PDB entry 1HBO | X-ray diffraction, 1.78 A resolution | chains D and F of the 6 polymer chains in the assembly

Chain D:
Name: Methyl-coenzyme M reductase I alpha subunit
Source organism: Methanothermobacter thermautotrophicus
UniProtKB: P11558 (MCRA_METTM); residues 2-550 here correspond to UniProt positions 1-549 (UniProt number = residue number - 1)
Chain sequence (549 residues; each row starts with the number of its first residue):
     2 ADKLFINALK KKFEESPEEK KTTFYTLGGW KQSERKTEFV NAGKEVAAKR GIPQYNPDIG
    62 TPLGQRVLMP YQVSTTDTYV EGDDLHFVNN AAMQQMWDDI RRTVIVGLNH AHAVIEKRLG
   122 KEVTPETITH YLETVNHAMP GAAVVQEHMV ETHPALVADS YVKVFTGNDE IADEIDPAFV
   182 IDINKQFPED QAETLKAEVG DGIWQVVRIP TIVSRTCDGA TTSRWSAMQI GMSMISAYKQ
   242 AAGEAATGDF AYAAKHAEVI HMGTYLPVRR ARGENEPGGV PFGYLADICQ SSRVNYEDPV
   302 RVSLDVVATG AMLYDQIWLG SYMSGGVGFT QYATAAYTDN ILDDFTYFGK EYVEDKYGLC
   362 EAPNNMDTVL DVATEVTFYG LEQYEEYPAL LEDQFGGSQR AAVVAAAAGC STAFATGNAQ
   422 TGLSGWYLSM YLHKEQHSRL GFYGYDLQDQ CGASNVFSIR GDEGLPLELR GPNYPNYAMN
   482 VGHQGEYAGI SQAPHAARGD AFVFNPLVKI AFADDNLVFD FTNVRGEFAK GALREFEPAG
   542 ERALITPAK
Unresolved in the structure: 550
Sequence notes: modified residue (257, 271, 400, 445, 452)
Modified residues: His257 (n1-methylated histidine; MHS); Arg271 (5-methyl-arginine; AGM); Gln400 (2-methyl-glutamine; MGN); Gly445 (thioglycin; GL3); Cys452 (s-methylcysteine; SMC)
Curated features (UniProtKB/Swiss-Prot):
  - binding site (coenzyme B): Arg271
Metal / ion sites: Na+ site 1: Lys11, Phe14; Na+ site 2: Pro58, Ile60, Thr62; factor 430 Ni: Gln147 (together with 1-thioethanesulfonic acid)
Residues lining bound ligands:
  - 1-thioethanesulfonic acid (COM): Tyr333, Phe443, Tyr444, Gly445
  - factor 430 (F43), molecule 1: Ala143, Ala144, Val145, Val146, Gln147, Met150, Val151, Met229, Gln230, Met233, Ile236, Ala243
  - factor 430 (F43), molecule 2: Gly326, Gly327, Val328, Gly329, Phe330, Thr331, Gln332, Tyr333, Phe396, Gly397, Gly398, Gln400, Gly442, Phe443
  - Coenzyme B (TP7), molecule 1: Arg225, Lys256, His257
  - Coenzyme B (TP7), molecule 2: Arg270, Arg271, Leu320, Met324, Ser325, Phe330, Phe443, Ala479, Met480, Asn481, Val482
  - Zn2+ (ZN): Arg102, Ser215, Arg216, Thr217, Cys218

Chain F:
Name: Methyl-coenzyme M reductase I gamma subunit
Source organism: Methanothermobacter thermautotrophicus
UniProtKB: P11562 (MCRG_METTM); residues 2-249 here correspond to UniProt positions 1-248 (UniProt number = residue number - 1)
Chain sequence (248 residues; numbered 2 to 249; the number before each row is that of its first residue):
     2 AQYYPGTTKV AQNRRNFCNP EYELEKLREI SDEDVVKILG HRAPGEEYPS VHPPLEEMDE
    62 PEDAIREMVE PIDGAKAGDR VRYIQFTDSM YFAPAQPYVR SRAYLCRYRG ADAGTLSGRQ
   122 IIETRERDLE KISKELLETE FFDPARSGVR GKSVHGHSLR LDEDGMMFDM LRRQIYNKDT
   182 GRVEMVKNQI GDELDEPVDL GEPLDEETLM EKTTIYRVDG EAYRDDVEAV EIMQRIHVLR
   242 SQGGFNLE
Unresolved in the structure: 249
Metal / ion sites: Mg2+ near Glu30 (its only coordinating residue here)
Residues lining bound ligands: factor 430 (F43): Leu117, Ser118, Gly119, Arg120, Lys153, Ser154, Val155, His156, Gly157, His158

Interface between chain D and chain F:
Residue-residue contacts (107):
  Phe14(D) - Arg161(F)
  Glu16(D) - Arg161(F)  salt bridge
  Glu20(D) - Arg161(F)
  Lys21(D) - Tyr92(F)
  Lys21(D) - Arg161(F)
  Lys21(D) - Leu162(F)  hydrogen bond (backbone-backbone)
  Lys21(D) - Asp220(F)  salt bridge
  Lys22(D) - Leu162(F)
  Lys22(D) - Asp163(F)
  Lys22(D) - Glu164(F)  hydrogen bond (side chain-backbone)
  Thr23(D) - Arg161(F)
  Thr23(D) - Leu162(F)  hydrogen bond (backbone-backbone)
  Thr23(D) - Asp163(F)
  Thr23(D) - Glu164(F)
  Phe25(D) - Arg161(F)
  Phe25(D) - Phe169(F)  hydrophobic
  Tyr26(D) - Phe169(F)
  Tyr26(D) - Asp170(F)  hydrogen bond (side chain-backbone)
  Tyr26(D) - Arg173(F)
  Thr62(D) - Lys153(F)
  Thr62(D) - Ser154(F)
  Thr62(D) - Met171(F)
  Thr62(D) - Leu172(F)
  Pro63(D) - Met171(F)
  Leu64(D) - Met171(F)
  Gln66(D) - Phe169(F)
  Gln66(D) - Met171(F)
  Arg67(D) - His156(F)  hydrogen bond
  Arg67(D) - Leu160(F)
  Arg67(D) - Phe169(F)
  Met367(D) - His238(F)
  Met367(D) - Val239(F)  hydrophobic
  Met367(D) - Ser242(F)
  Leu371(D) - Gln235(F)
  Thr375(D) - Gln235(F)  hydrogen bond
  Glu376(D) - Arg225(F)  salt bridge
  Phe379(D) - Tyr224(F)  hydrophobic
  Phe379(D) - Arg225(F)
  Glu383(D) - Arg225(F)  salt bridge
  Glu386(D) - Tyr217(F)
  Glu386(D) - Arg218(F)  hydrogen bond (backbone-side chain)
  Glu386(D) - Val219(F)  hydrogen bond (side chain-backbone)
  Pro389(D) - Tyr92(F)
  Pro389(D) - Arg161(F)
  Leu392(D) - Met91(F)  hydrophobic
  Leu392(D) - Tyr92(F)
  Leu392(D) - Ser159(F)
  Glu393(D) - Ser159(F)  hydrogen bond (backbone-backbone)
  Glu393(D) - Leu160(F)
  Glu393(D) - Arg161(F)  salt bridge
  Phe396(D) - His156(F)
  Phe396(D) - His158(F)
  Phe396(D) - Ser159(F)  hydrogen bond (backbone-side chain)
  Gly398(D) - Ser118(F)  hydrogen bond (backbone-side chain)
  Arg401(D) - Met91(F)
  Arg401(D) - His158(F)  hydrogen bond
  Arg401(D) - Ser159(F)
  Ser425(D) - His238(F)  hydrogen bond
  Leu429(D) - His238(F)
  Tyr432(D) - Met234(F)
  Tyr432(D) - His238(F)
  Tyr432(D) - Arg241(F)  hydrogen bond
  Leu433(D) - Tyr224(F)
  Lys435(D) - Tyr99(F)
  Lys435(D) - Arg103(F)
  Glu436(D) - Tyr5(F)  hydrogen bond
  Glu436(D) - Arg15(F)  salt bridge
  Glu436(D) - Arg103(F)  salt bridge
  Glu436(D) - Tyr217(F)
  Glu436(D) - Tyr224(F)
  Glu436(D) - Met234(F)
  Gln437(D) - Arg15(F)
  Gln437(D) - Tyr217(F)  hydrogen bond (backbone-backbone)
  Gln437(D) - Tyr224(F)
  His438(D) - Met91(F)
  His438(D) - Ile216(F)
  His438(D) - Tyr217(F)
  Ser439(D) - Arg15(F)
  Ser439(D) - Gln97(F)
  Ser439(D) - Pro98(F)
  Ser439(D) - Tyr99(F)  hydrogen bond (backbone-backbone)
  Ser439(D) - Val100(F)  hydrogen bond (side chain-backbone)
  Arg440(D) - Asp89(F)  hydrogen bond (side chain-backbone)
  Arg440(D) - Met91(F)
  Arg440(D) - Gln97(F)  hydrogen bond
  Arg440(D) - Pro98(F)
  Arg440(D) - Tyr99(F)
  Arg440(D) - Ser118(F)  hydrogen bond (side chain-backbone)
  Arg440(D) - His158(F)
  Arg440(D) - Ile216(F)
  Leu441(D) - Tyr99(F)
  Leu441(D) - Ser118(F)
  Gly442(D) - Leu117(F)
  Gly442(D) - Ser118(F)  hydrogen bond (backbone-backbone)
  Tyr444(D) - Gly115(F)
  Tyr444(D) - Thr116(F)
  Tyr444(D) - Leu117(F)
  Tyr444(D) - Ile122(F)
  Asp447(D) - Tyr99(F)
  Gln451(D) - Arg241(F)  hydrogen bond
  Ala454(D) - His238(F)
  Ala454(D) - Arg241(F)
  Ala454(D) - Ser242(F)
  Ser455(D) - Arg241(F)
  Ser455(D) - Gly245(F)  hydrogen bond (side chain-backbone)
  Phe458(D) - Phe246(F)
  Ser459(D) - Gly245(F)
Also at the interface, not in a pair above, chain D (52 interface residues in all): Val370, Glu387, Ala390, Gly397, Tyr428, Phe443, Ile460
Also at the interface, not in a pair above, chain F (50 interface residues in all): Arg120, Gly166, Met168, Val231, Gly244

Overview:
52 residues of chain D face 50 of chain F across their interface; the contacts include 24 hydrogen bonds and 7
salt bridges. Polar pairs include Glu16(D)-Arg161(F), Lys21(D)-Asp220(F) and Glu376(D)-Arg225(F). One factor
430 molecule is bound between chain D and chain F.
Chain D is Methyl-coenzyme M reductase I alpha subunit and chain F is Methyl-coenzyme M reductase I gamma
subunit, both from Methanothermobacter thermautotrophicus; the structure, Methyl-coenzyme M reductase
mcr-RED1-silent, was determined by X-ray diffraction, deposited together with 1HBM, 1HBN and 1HBU.
